Entry 1WTQ (X-ray diffraction, 1.70 A resolution); this record covers chains B and A of the 3 polymer chains in the assembly.

== Chain B ==
Molecule: 8-nt DNA strand
Sequence (8 nucleotides; numbered 101 to 108; the number before each row is that of its first residue):
   101 GTAATTAC

== Chain A ==
Protein: DNA-binding proteins 7a/7b/7d
From: Sulfolobus acidocaldarius
Reference sequence: P13123 (DN71_SULAC); residues 1-66 here correspond to UniProt positions 0-65 (UniProt number = residue number - 1)
Amino-acid sequence (66 residues; row label = number of the first residue in the row):
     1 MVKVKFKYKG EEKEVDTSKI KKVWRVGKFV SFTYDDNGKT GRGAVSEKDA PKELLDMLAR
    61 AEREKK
Disordered / not traced: 1, 66
Differences from the reference sequence: engineered mutation Phe29 (Met28 in P13123)
What the authors report for this chain:
  - binding site for the 8-nt DNA strand: Phe29
  - binding site for the 8-nt DNA strand (chain B): Trp24, Val26, Arg42
  - mutagenesis - M29F: decreased binding to the 8-nt DNA strand (chain B)

== Interface between chain B and chain A ==
Residue-residue contacts (13; chain B residue first):
  DA103(B) - Val26(A)  base contact
  DA103(B) - Phe29(A)  base contact
  DA104(B) - Trp24(A)  hydrogen bond to the base
  DA104(B) - Arg25(A)  sugar contact
  DA104(B) - Val26(A)  base contact
  DT105(B) - Trp24(A)  hydrogen bond to the sugar
  DT106(B) - Lys22(A)  salt bridge to the phosphate
  DT106(B) - Trp24(A)  sugar contact
  DT106(B) - Thr33(A)  phosphate contact
  DT106(B) - Arg42(A)  hydrogen bond to the base
  DA107(B) - Thr40(A)  sugar contact
  DA107(B) - Arg42(A)  hydrogen bond to the sugar
  DC108(B) - Lys39(A)  phosphate contact
Interface residues without a listed pair, chain A (10 interface residues in all): Gly27

== Overview ==
The interface between chain B and chain A involves 6 residues on one side and 10 on the other; the contacts
include 4 hydrogen bonds and 1 salt bridge. Polar contacts include DA104(B)-Trp24(A), DT106(B)-Arg42(A) and
DT105(B)-Trp24(A). The paper reports a binding site for the 8-nt DNA strand (chain B) at Trp24(A), Val26(A)
and Arg42(A); M29F of chain A reduces binding to the 8-nt DNA strand (chain B).
Chain B is an 8-nt DNA strand and chain A is DNA-binding proteins 7a/7b/7d (Sulfolobus acidocaldarius); the
structure, Hyperthermophile chromosomal protein SAC7D single mutant M29F in complex with DNA GTAATTAC, was
determined by X-ray diffraction together with 1WTO, 1WTR, 1WTV, 1WTX and 1XYI from the same study.
